Entry 3TI0 (X-ray diffraction, 1.62 A resolution); this record covers chains A and B of the 3 polymer chains in the assembly.

[Chain A]
Molecule: DNA polymerase I
Notes: EC 2.7.7.7; fragment: Bacillus Fragment
UniProtKB: C9RTX7 (C9RTX7_GEOSY); residue numbers follow UniProt; this construct covers 285-876
Sequence (592 residues; row label = number of the first residue in the row):
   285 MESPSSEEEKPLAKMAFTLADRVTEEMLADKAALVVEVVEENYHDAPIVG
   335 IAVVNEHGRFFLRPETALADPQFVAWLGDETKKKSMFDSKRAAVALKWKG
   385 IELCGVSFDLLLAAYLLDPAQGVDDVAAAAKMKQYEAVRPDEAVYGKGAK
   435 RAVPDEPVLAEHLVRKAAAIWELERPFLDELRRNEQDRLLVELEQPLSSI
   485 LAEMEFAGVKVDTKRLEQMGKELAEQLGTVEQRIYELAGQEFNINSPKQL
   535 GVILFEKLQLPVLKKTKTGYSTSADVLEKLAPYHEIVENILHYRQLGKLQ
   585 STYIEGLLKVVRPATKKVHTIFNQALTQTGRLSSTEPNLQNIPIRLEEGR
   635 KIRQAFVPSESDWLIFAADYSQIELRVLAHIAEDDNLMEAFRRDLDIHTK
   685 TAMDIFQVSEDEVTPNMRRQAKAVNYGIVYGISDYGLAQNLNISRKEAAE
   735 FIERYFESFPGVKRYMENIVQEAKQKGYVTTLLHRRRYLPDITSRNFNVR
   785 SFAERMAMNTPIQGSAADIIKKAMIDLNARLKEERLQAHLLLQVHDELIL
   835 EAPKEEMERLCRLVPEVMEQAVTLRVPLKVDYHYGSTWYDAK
Disordered / not traced: 285-297
Sequence notes: engineered mutation Ala-598 (Asp in C9RTX7), Tyr-710 (Phe in C9RTX7)
Bound ions: Mg2+: Asp-653, Tyr-654, Asp-830 (together with 2'-3'-dideoxyguanosine-5'-triphosphate)
Residues lining bound ligands: 2'-3'-dideoxyguanosine-5'-triphosphate (DG3): Arg-615, Asp-653, Tyr-654, Ser-655, Gln-656, Ile-657, Glu-658, His-682, Arg-702, Lys-706, Ala-707, Tyr-710, Tyr-714, Asn-793, Asp-830

[Chain B]
Molecule: 9-nt DNA strand
Sequence (9 nucleotides; row label = number of the first residue in the row):
    21 CCTGACTCX
Modified residues: DDG (2',3'-dideoxy-guanosine-5'-monophosphate) at position 29

[Interface between chain A and chain B]
Residue-residue contacts - 33 pairs, chain A then chain B:
  Pro-531(A) with DG24(B), phosphate contact; DA25(B), phosphate contact
  Thr-550(A) with DG24(B), hydrogen bond to the phosphate
  Lys-551(A) with DT23(B), salt bridge to the phosphate
  Thr-552(A) with DT23(B), phosphate contact; DG24(B), hydrogen bond to the phosphate
  Ser-555(A) with DA25(B), phosphate contact
  Thr-556(A) with DA25(B), hydrogen bond to the phosphate
  Ser-557(A) with DA25(B), phosphate contact
  Ala-558(A) with DC26(B), phosphate contact
  Leu-575(A) with DC26(B), phosphate contact
  Arg-578(A) with DA25(B), hydrogen bond to the phosphate; DC26(B), salt bridge to the phosphate
  Gln-579(A) with DC26(B), phosphate contact; DT27(B), phosphate contact
  Lys-582(A) with DC26(B), base contact
  Tyr-587(A) with DT27(B), hydrogen bond to the sugar
  Arg-615(A) with DDG_29(B), base contact
  Gln-624(A) with DC28(B), sugar contact
  Asn-625(A) with DT27(B), hydrogen bond to the base; DC28(B), sugar contact
  Ile-626(A) with DC28(B), sugar contact
  Pro-627(A) with DT27(B), phosphate contact; DC28(B), phosphate contact
  Ile-628(A) with DC28(B), hydrogen bond to the phosphate; DDG_29(B), phosphate contact
  Arg-629(A) with DC28(B), salt bridge to the phosphate; DDG_29(B), salt bridge to the phosphate
  Gln-797(A) with DDG_29(B), base contact
  Val-828(A) with DDG_29(B), sugar contact
  His-829(A) with DDG_29(B), sugar contact
  Asp-830(A) with DDG_29(B), sugar contact
  Glu-831(A) with DDG_29(B), sugar contact
Also at the interface, not in a pair above, chain A (28 interface residues in all): Tyr-554, Leu-630, Arg-637

[In short]
28 residues of chain A face 7 of chain B across their interface, with 7 hydrogen bonds and 4 salt bridges.
Polar pairs include Asn-625(A)/DT27(B), Tyr-587(A)/DT27(B) and Thr-550(A)/DG24(B). Ligands of chain A:
2'-3'-dideoxyguanosine-5'-triphosphate. Asp-653(A), Tyr-654(A) and Asp-830(A) coordinate Mg2+.
Chain A is DNA polymerase I and chain B is a 9-nt DNA strand; the structure, Crystal Structure of Bacillus DNA
Polymerase I Large Fragment Bound to DNA and ddGTP-dC in Closed ..., was determined by X-ray diffraction
together with 3PV8, 3PX0, 3PX4, 3PX6, 3TAP, 3TAQ, 3TAR and 3THV from the same study.
